Entry 1OZW (X-ray diffraction, 1.55 A resolution); this record covers chain A.

# Chain A
Molecule: Heme oxygenase 1
Organism: Homo sapiens
Notes: EC 1.14.99.3; fragment: residues 1-233 of SWS P09601
UniProtKB: P09601 (HMOX1_HUMAN); residues 1-233 here = UniProt positions 1-233
Amino-acid sequence (233 residues; row label = number of the first residue in the row):
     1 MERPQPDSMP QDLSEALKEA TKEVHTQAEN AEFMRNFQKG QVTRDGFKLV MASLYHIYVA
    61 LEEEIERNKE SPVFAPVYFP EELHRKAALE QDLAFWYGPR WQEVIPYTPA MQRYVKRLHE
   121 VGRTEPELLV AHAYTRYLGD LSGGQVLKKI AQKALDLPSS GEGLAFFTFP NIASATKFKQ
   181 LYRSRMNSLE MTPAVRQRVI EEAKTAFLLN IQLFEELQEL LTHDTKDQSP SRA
Not modelled in the structure: 1-9, 224-233
Ion coordination: heme Fe: H25 (together with nitric oxide)
Small-molecule neighbours: heme / nitric oxide: K18, H25, A28, E29, M34, Q38, Y134, T135, R136, L138, G139, D140, S142, G143, V146, L147, R183, F207, N210, F214
UniProt features mapped onto this chain:
  - binding site (heme b): K18, H25, Y134, R183
  - site: D140 (Important for catalytic activity)
  - modified residue: S229 (Phosphoserine)
  - mutagenesis: D140 (D140A/H/N/F/L: Inactive as a heme oxygenase but active as a peroxidase)

# Summary
Bound to chain A: heme / nitric oxide. UniProt lists 4 heme b-binding residues and one mutagenesis site.
Chain A is Heme oxygenase 1 (Homo sapiens); the structure, Crystal Structures of the Ferric, Ferrous and
Ferrous-NO Forms of the Asp140Ala Mutant of Human Heme ..., was determined by X-ray diffraction (same
publication as 1OYK, 1OYL, 1OZE, 1OZL and 1OZR).
